5WQX - chains A and B; structure by X-ray diffraction, 2.29 A resolution.

Chain A (and B):
Protein: Peroxisome proliferator-activated receptor gamma
Organism: Homo sapiens
Notes: fragment: ligand binding domain; chain B of this document is another copy of the same molecule, construct and numbering; everything in this record applies to it too
Reference sequence: P37231 (PPARG_HUMAN); residues 204-477 here correspond to UniProt positions 232-505 (UniProt number = residue number + 28)
Chain sequence (276 residues; each row starts with the number of its first residue):
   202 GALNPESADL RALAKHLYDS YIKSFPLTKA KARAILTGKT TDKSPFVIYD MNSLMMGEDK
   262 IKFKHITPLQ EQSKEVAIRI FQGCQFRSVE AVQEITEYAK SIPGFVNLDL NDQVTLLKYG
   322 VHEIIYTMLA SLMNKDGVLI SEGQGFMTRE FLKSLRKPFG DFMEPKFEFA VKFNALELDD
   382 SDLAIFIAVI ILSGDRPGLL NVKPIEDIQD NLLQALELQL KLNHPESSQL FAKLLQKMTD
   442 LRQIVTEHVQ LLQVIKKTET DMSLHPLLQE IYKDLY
Not modelled in the structure: 202-206, 241, 264-274, 476-477 (chain B: 202-206, 241-242, 263-275, 460-466, 475-477)
Covalently attached groups: compound T65 linked to Cys-285
Sequence notes: expression tag (202-203)
Small-molecule neighbours: T65 (2-[E-(E-2-oxidanylidenehexadec-5-enylidene)amino]ethanoic acid): Ile-281, Phe-282, Gly-284, Gln-286, Arg-288, Ser-289, His-323, Tyr-327, Leu-330, Val-339, Ile-341, Ser-342, Met-348, Leu-353, Phe-363, Met-364, Lys-367, His-449, Leu-453, Leu-469, Tyr-473
UniProt features mapped onto this chain:
  - motif: Pro-467 to Asp-475 (9aaTAD)
  - binding site (rosiglitazone): Gln-286 to Ser-289, His-323, His-449, Tyr-473
  - cross-link: Lys-224 (Glycyl lysine isopeptide (Lys-Gly) (interchain with G-Cter in ubiquitin))

Chain A / chain B interface:
Contacting residue pairs - 35 pairs, chain A then chain B:
  Asp-396(A) / Asp-441(B)
  Gln-410(A) / Gln-437(B)  hydrogen bond
  Asp-411(A) / Ser-429(B)  hydrogen bond
  Asp-411(A) / Gln-430(B)
  Asp-411(A) / Lys-434(B)  salt bridge
  Leu-414(A) / Gln-430(B)
  Leu-414(A) / Ala-433(B)  hydrophobic
  Leu-414(A) / Gln-437(B)
  Gln-415(A) / Ser-429(B)
  Gln-415(A) / Gln-430(B)
  Glu-418(A) / Glu-418(B)
  Glu-418(A) / Gln-430(B)  hydrogen bond
  Ser-429(A) / Asp-411(B)  hydrogen bond
  Ser-429(A) / Gln-415(B)  hydrogen bond
  Gln-430(A) / Asp-411(B)
  Gln-430(A) / Leu-414(B)
  Gln-430(A) / Gln-415(B)
  Gln-430(A) / Glu-418(B)  hydrogen bond
  Gln-430(A) / Phe-432(B)
  Phe-432(A) / Gln-430(B)
  Phe-432(A) / Ala-433(B)  hydrophobic
  Ala-433(A) / Leu-414(B)  hydrophobic
  Ala-433(A) / Phe-432(B)  hydrophobic
  Ala-433(A) / Leu-436(B)  hydrophobic
  Lys-434(A) / Glu-407(B)
  Lys-434(A) / Gln-410(B)
  Leu-436(A) / Ala-433(B)  hydrophobic
  Gln-437(A) / Gln-410(B)
  Met-439(A) / Gln-437(B)
  Met-439(A) / Thr-440(B)
  Thr-440(A) / Met-439(B)
  Thr-440(A) / Thr-440(B)  hydrogen bond (side chain-backbone)
  Thr-440(A) / Arg-443(B)
  Arg-443(A) / Thr-440(B)  hydrogen bond
  Thr-447(A) / Gln-444(B)
Interface residues without a listed pair, chain A (18 interface residues in all): Val-390
Interface residues without a listed pair, chain B (19 interface residues in all): Lys-373

Summary:
Chain A and chain B form an interface of 18 and 19 residues respectively; the contacts include 8 hydrogen
bonds and 1 salt bridge. Polar contacts include Asp-411(A)/Lys-434(B), Gln-410(A)/Gln-437(B) and
Asp-411(A)/Ser-429(B). Covalently linked compound T65: at Cys-285(A). UniProt lists 7 rosiglitazone-binding
residues on chain A.
Both chains are Peroxisome proliferator-activated receptor gamma (Homo sapiens). Entry 5WQX (Covalent bond
formation of synthetic ligand with hPPARg-LBD) was determined by X-ray diffraction, deposited together with
5WR0 and 5WR1.
